Entry 4TT3 (X-ray diffraction, 3.21 A resolution); this record covers chains F and G of the 10 polymer chains in the assembly.

Chain F:
Molecule: ATP synthase subunit beta, mitochondrial
From: Bos taurus
Notes: EC 3.6.3.14
UniProt: P00829 (ATPB_BOVIN); residues -1 to 478 here correspond to UniProt positions 49-528 (UniProt number = residue number + 50)
Amino-acid sequence (480 residues; row label = number of the first residue in the row; numbers below 1 keep their minus sign (Gln-1 is residue -1)):
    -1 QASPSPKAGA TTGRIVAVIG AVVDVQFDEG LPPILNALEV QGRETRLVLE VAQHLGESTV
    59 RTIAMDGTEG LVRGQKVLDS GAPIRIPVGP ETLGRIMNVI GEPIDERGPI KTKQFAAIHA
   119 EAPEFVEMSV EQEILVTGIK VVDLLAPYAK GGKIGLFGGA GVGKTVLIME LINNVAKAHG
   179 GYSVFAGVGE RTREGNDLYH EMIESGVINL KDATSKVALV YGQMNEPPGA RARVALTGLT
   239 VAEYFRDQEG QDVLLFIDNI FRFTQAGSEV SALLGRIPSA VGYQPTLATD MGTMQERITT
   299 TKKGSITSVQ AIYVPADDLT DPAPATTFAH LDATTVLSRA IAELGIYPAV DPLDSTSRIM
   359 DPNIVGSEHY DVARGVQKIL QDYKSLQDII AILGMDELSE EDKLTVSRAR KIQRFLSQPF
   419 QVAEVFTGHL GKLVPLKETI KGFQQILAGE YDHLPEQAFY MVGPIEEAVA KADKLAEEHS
Not modelled in the structure: -1 to 8, 478
Bound ions: Mg2+: Thr163 (together with ADP)
Residues lining bound ligands:
  - ADP (adenosine-5'-diphosphate): Gly157, Ala158, Gly159, Val160, Gly161, Lys162, Thr163, Val164, Arg189, Glu192, Tyr345, Pro346, Phe418, Ala421, Phe424, Thr425
  - ATP (adenosine-5'-triphosphate): Arg356, Met358, Asp359, Pro360, Tyr368
UniProt features mapped onto this chain:
  - binding site (ADP): Gly159, Val160, Gly161, Lys162, Thr163, Val164
  - binding site (ATP): Gly159, Gly161, Lys162, Thr163, Val164, Arg189
  - binding site (phosphate): Gly159, Val160, Gly161, Lys162, Thr163
  - binding site (Mg(2+)): Thr163, Glu188
  - modified residue: Lys74 (N6-acetyllysine), Lys111 (N6-acetyllysine), Lys148 (N6-acetyllysine), Lys209 (N6-acetyllysine), Lys214 (N6-acetyllysine), Thr262 (Phosphothreonine), Ser365 (Phosphoserine), Lys376 (N6-acetyllysine), Ser383 (Phosphoserine), Lys430 (N6-acetyllysine), Lys435 (N6-acetyllysine), Lys472 (N6-acetyllysine)
  - glycosylation: Ser56 (O-linked (GlcNAc) serine)

Chain G:
Molecule: ATP synthase subunit gamma, mitochondrial
From: Bos taurus
UniProt: P05631 (ATPG_BOVIN); residues 1-273 here correspond to UniProt positions 26-298 (UniProt number = residue number + 25)
Amino-acid sequence (273 residues; row label = number of the first residue in the row):
     1 ATLKDITRRL KSIKNIQKIT KSMKMVAAAK YARAERELKP ARVYGVGSLA LYEKADIKTP
    61 EDKKKHLIIG VSSDRGLCGA IHSSVAKQMK SEAANLAAAG KEVKIIGVGD KIRSILHRTH
   121 SDQFLVTFKE VGRRPPTFGD ASVIALELLN SGYEFDEGSI IFNRFRSVIS YKTEEKPIFS
   181 LDTISSAESM SIYDDIDADV LRNYQEYSLA NIIYYSLKES TTSEQSARMT AMDNASKNAS
   241 EMIDKLTLTF NRTRQAVITK ELIEIISGAA ALD
Not modelled in the structure: 42-72, 92-107, 126, 154-163, 174-204, 273
UniProt features mapped onto this chain:
  - modified residue: Lys14 (N6-acetyllysine), Lys24 (N6-succinyllysine), Lys30 (N6-acetyllysine), Lys90 (N6-acetyllysine), Ser121 (Phosphoserine), Lys129 (N6-acetyllysine), Lys172 (N6-acetyllysine), Lys245 (N6-succinyllysine)

Chain F / chain G interface:
Pairs across the interface (13; chain F residue first):
  Ile275(F) - Ala271(G)  hydrophobic
  Asp386(F) - Arg9(G)  salt bridge
  Ala389(F) - Asn238(G)  hydrogen bond (backbone-side chain)
  Ala389(F) - Met242(G)  hydrophobic
  Ile390(F) - Ile16(G)  hydrophobic
  Ile390(F) - Ala235(G)
  Ile390(F) - Ala239(G)  hydrophobic
  Ile390(F) - Met242(G)  hydrophobic
  Leu391(F) - Leu77(G)  hydrophobic
  Asp394(F) - Gly79(G)
  Asp394(F) - Ala80(G)
  Glu395(F) - Leu77(G)
  Glu398(F) - Arg118(G)
Also at the interface, not in a pair above, chain F (11 interface residues in all): Pro276, Val279, Glu399
Also at the interface, not in a pair above, chain G (14 interface residues in all): Thr20, Lys260, Ser267

Summary:
11 residues of chain F and 14 residues of chain G are in contact, with 1 hydrogen bond and 1 salt bridge.
Polar pairs include Asp386(F)-Arg9(G) and Ala389(F)-Asn238(G). Chain F binds ATP and ADP.
Chain F is ATP synthase subunit beta, mitochondrial and chain G is ATP synthase subunit gamma, mitochondrial,
both from Bos taurus; the structure, The Pathway of Binding of the Intrinsically Disordered Mitochondrial
Inhibitor Protein to F1-ATPase, was determined by X-ray diffraction (same publication as 4TSF).
